8J6I - chains B and H of the 5 polymer chains in the assembly; structure by electron microscopy, 2.92 A resolution.

# Chain B
Protein: Guanine nucleotide-binding protein G(I)/G(S)/G(T) subunit beta-1
From: Homo sapiens
UniProt: P62873 (GBB1_HUMAN); numbering as in UniProt (aligned over 2-340)
Chain sequence (339 residues; numbered 2 to 340; the number before each row is that of its first residue):
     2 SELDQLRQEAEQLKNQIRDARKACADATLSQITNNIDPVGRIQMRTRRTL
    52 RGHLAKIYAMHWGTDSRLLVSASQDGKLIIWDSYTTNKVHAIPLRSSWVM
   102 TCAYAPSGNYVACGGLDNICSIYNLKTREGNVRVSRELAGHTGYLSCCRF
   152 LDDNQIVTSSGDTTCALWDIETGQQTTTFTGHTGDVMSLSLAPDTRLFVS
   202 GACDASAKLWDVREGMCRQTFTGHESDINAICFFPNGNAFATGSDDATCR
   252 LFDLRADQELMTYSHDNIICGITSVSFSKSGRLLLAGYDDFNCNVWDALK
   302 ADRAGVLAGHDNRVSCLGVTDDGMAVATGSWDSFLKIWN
UniProt features mapped onto this chain:
  - modified residue: Ser2 (N-acetylserine), His266 (Phosphohistidine)
Disulfide bonds: Cys121-Cys149

# Chain H
Protein: Scfv16
From: Homo sapiens
Notes: antibody fragment or engineered binder
Chain sequence (247 residues; numbered 2 to 247 plus 14 insertion-coded residues; 13 numbers in that range are skipped by the numbering (no residue carries them; nothing is unmodelled there); the number before each row is that of its first residue; a row labelled like 121A-121N holds insertion residues (121A, then the next letters in order)):
     2 VQLVESGGGLVQPGGSRKLSCSASGFAFSSFGMHWVRQAPEKGLEWVAYI
    52 SSGSGTIYYADTVKGRFTISRDDPKNTLFLQMTSLRSEDTAMYYCVRSIY
   102 YYGSSPFDFWGQGTTLTVSA
121A-121N GGGGSGGGGSGGGG
   135 SADIVMTQATSSVPVTPGESVSISCRSSKSLLHSNGNTYLYWFLQRPGQS
   185 PQLLIYRMSNLASGVPDRFSGSGSGTAFTLTISRLEAEDVGVYYCMQHLE
   235 YPLTFGAGTKLEL
Disordered / not traced: 121A-121N

# Chain B / chain H interface
Contacting residue pairs (10):
  Arg68(B) - Tyr103(H)
  Leu69(B) - Tyr103(H)  hydrophobic
  Val90(B) - Tyr102(H)  hydrophobic
  His91(B) - Tyr102(H)
  Arg129(B) - Arg98(H)  hydrogen bond (backbone-side chain)
  Arg129(B) - Ser197(H)
  Glu130(B) - Phe27(H)
  Glu130(B) - Ala28(H)
  Glu130(B) - Phe32(H)
  Gly131(B) - Phe32(H)
Also at the interface, not in a pair above, chain B (9 interface residues in all): Asp66, Leu126
Also at the interface, not in a pair above, chain H (9 interface residues in all): Val2, Phe110

# Overview
Chain B and chain H each contribute 9 residues to their interface; the contacts include 1 hydrogen bond. Its
one hydrogen-bonded contact is Arg129(B)-Arg98(H).
Chain B is Guanine nucleotide-binding protein G(I)/G(S)/G(T) subunit beta-1 and chain H is Scfv16, both from
Homo sapiens; the structure, Cryo-EM structure of thehydroxycarboxylic acid receptor 2-Gi protein complex
bound MK-6892, was determined by electron microscopy (same publication as 8J6L and 8J6J).
